6IFU - chains D and J of the 10 polymer chains in the assembly; structure by electron microscopy, 3.05 A resolution.

== Chain D ==
Protein: Type III-A CRISPR-associated RAMP protein Csm3
Source organism: Streptococcus thermophilus ND03
UniProt: A0A2U2M035 (A0A2U2M035_STRTR); residue numbers follow UniProt; this construct covers 1-220
Chain sequence (220 residues; row label = number of the first residue in the row):
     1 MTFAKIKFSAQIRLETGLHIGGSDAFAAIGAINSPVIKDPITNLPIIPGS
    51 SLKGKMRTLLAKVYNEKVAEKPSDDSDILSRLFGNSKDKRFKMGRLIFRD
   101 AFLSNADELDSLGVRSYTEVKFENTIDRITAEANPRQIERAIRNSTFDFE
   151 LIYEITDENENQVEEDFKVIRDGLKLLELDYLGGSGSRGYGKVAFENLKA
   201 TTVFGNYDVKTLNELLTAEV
Disordered / not traced: 1, 219-220
Sequence notes: engineered mutation Asn33 (Asp in A0A2U2M035)
From the paper describing this entry:
  - binding site for crRNA: Pro135, Arg136

== Chain J ==
Molecule: CTR2
Sequence (50 nucleotides; row label = number of the first residue in the row):
     1 GGUAGGAAUGGGUAAUUAUAGCGAGCUAGAAAGCCAAAGGAAGUUUUGUC
Disordered / not traced: 1-6, 35-50

== Interface between chain D and chain J ==
Pairs across the interface (12):
  Ile29(D) with U17(J), hydrogen bond to the sugar; A18(J), phosphate contact
  Asn33(D) with A18(J), hydrogen bond to the phosphate
  Thr125(D) with A18(J), base contact
  Ala133(D) with U16(J), hydrogen bond to the sugar
  Asn134(D) with U16(J), sugar contact; A18(J), hydrogen bond to the sugar; U19(J), sugar contact
  Pro135(D) with U16(J), base contact; U17(J), sugar contact; A18(J), sugar contact
  Arg136(D) with A18(J), base contact
Also at the interface, not in a pair above, chain D (10 interface residues in all): Gly30, Ala31, Ser34

== In short ==
Chain D and chain J form an interface of 10 and 4 residues respectively, with 4 hydrogen bonds. Polar pairs
include Ile29(D)-U17(J), Ala133(D)-U16(J) and Asn134(D)-A18(J). The paper reports a binding site for crRNA at
Pro135(D) and Arg136(D).
Chain D is Type III-A CRISPR-associated RAMP protein Csm3 (Streptococcus thermophilus ND03) and chain J is
CTR2; the structure, Cryo-EM structure of type III-A Csm-CTR2-dsDNA complex, was determined by electron
microscopy together with 6IFK, 6IFL, 6IFN, 6IFR, 6IFY, 6IFZ and 6IG0 from the same study.
